PDB entry 4Y84 | X-ray diffraction, 2.70 A resolution | chains N and a of the 34 polymer chains in the assembly

Chain N:
Name: Proteasome subunit beta type-1
Source organism: Saccharomyces cerevisiae S288c
Notes: EC 3.4.25.1
Reference sequence: P38624 (PSB1_YEAST); residues 1-196 here correspond to UniProt positions 20-215 (UniProt number = residue number + 19)
Sequence (196 residues; numbered 1 to 196; the number before each row is that of its first residue):
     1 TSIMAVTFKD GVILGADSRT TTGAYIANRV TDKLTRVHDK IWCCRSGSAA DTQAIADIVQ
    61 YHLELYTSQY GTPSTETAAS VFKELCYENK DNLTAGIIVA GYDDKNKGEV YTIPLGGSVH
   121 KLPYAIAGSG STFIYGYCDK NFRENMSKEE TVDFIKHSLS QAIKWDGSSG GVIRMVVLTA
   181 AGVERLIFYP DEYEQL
Bound ions: Mg2+: Ile163, Asp166, Ser169
Curated features (UniProtKB/Swiss-Prot):
  - active site: Thr1 (Nucleophile)

Chain a:
Name: Proteasome subunit beta type-7
Source organism: Saccharomyces cerevisiae S288c
Notes: EC 3.4.25.1
Reference sequence: P30657 (PSB7_YEAST); residues -12 to 233 here correspond to UniProt positions 21-266 (UniProt number = residue number + 33)
Sequence (246 residues; numbered -12 to 233; the number before each row is that of its first residue; numbers below 1 keep their minus sign (Thr-12 is residue -12)):
   -12 TQIANAGASP MVNTQQPIVT GTSVISMKYD NGVIIAADNL GSYGSLLRFN GVERLIPVGD
    48 NTVVGISGDI SDMQHIERLL KDLVTENAYD NPLADAEEAL EPSYIFEYLA TVMYQRRSKM
   108 NPLWNAIIVA GVQSNGDQFL RYVNLLGVTY SSPTLATGFG AHMANPLLRK VVDRESDIPK
   168 TTVQVAEEAI VNAMRVLYYR DARSSRNFSL AIIDKNTGLT FKKNLQVENM KWDFAKDIKG
   228 YGTQKI
Disordered / not traced: -12 to 0

Chain N / chain a interface:
Contacting residue pairs (63):
  Arg19(N) - Ala189(a)
  Ala24(N) - Phe146(a)
  Ala24(N) - Arg187(a)
  Ala24(N) - Asp188(a)
  Ala24(N) - Ala189(a)  hydrogen bond (backbone-backbone)
  Ala24(N) - Arg190(a)
  Tyr25(N) - Phe146(a)
  Tyr25(N) - Arg187(a)
  Ile26(N) - Tyr186(a)
  Ile26(N) - Arg187(a)  hydrogen bond (backbone-backbone)
  Ile26(N) - Asp188(a)
  Ile26(N) - Ala189(a)
  Ala27(N) - Arg187(a)  hydrogen bond (backbone-side chain)
  Asn28(N) - Arg187(a)
  Arg29(N) - Tyr186(a)
  Arg29(N) - Arg187(a)
  Arg29(N) - Lys218(a)  hydrogen bond (side chain-backbone)
  Arg29(N) - Trp219(a)
  Arg29(N) - Phe221(a)
  Val30(N) - Phe221(a)  hydrophobic
  Val30(N) - Ala222(a)  hydrophobic
  Val30(N) - Ile225(a)
  Asp32(N) - Lys226(a)
  Asp32(N) - Gly227(a)  hydrogen bond (side chain-backbone)
  Asp32(N) - Gln231(a)
  Leu34(N) - Gln231(a)
  Thr35(N) - Tyr228(a)
  Thr35(N) - Gln231(a)
  Arg36(N) - Gln231(a)  hydrogen bond (backbone-side chain)
  Trp42(N) - Gln231(a)
  Trp42(N) - Ile233(a)
  Arg45(N) - Tyr228(a)
  Gln53(N) - Tyr228(a)  hydrogen bond (backbone-side chain)
  Ala56(N) - Tyr228(a)
  Asp57(N) - Tyr228(a)  hydrogen bond
  Phe133(N) - Leu33(a)  hydrophobic
  Lys164(N) - Leu34(a)
  Trp165(N) - Ser32(a)
  Trp165(N) - Leu33(a)
  Trp165(N) - Leu34(a)  hydrogen bond (backbone-backbone)
  Trp165(N) - Arg35(a)
  Asp166(N) - Ser32(a)
  Asp166(N) - Leu34(a)
  Gly167(N) - Ser32(a)  hydrogen bond (backbone-backbone)
  Gly167(N) - Leu34(a)
  Gly167(N) - Ala189(a)
  Ser168(N) - Ser32(a)
  Gly171(N) - Trp219(a)
  Val172(N) - Trp219(a)  hydrophobic
  Val172(N) - Ala222(a)  hydrophobic
  Arg174(N) - Ala222(a)  hydrogen bond (side chain-backbone)
  Arg174(N) - Ile225(a)
  Arg185(N) - Gln231(a)
  Arg185(N) - Ile233(a)  hydrogen bond (side chain-backbone)
  Ile187(N) - Ala222(a)  hydrophobic
  Ile187(N) - Lys223(a)
  Tyr189(N) - Trp219(a)
  Tyr189(N) - Asp220(a)
  Tyr189(N) - Lys223(a)
  Pro190(N) - Trp219(a)
  Asp191(N) - Arg193(a)  salt bridge
  Glu194(N) - Tyr185(a)  hydrogen bond
  Glu194(N) - Arg193(a)  salt bridge
Other interface residues (no listed pair), chain N (35 interface residues in all): Thr21, Ile163, Val183
Other interface residues (no listed pair), chain a (26 interface residues in all): Met150, Met217

In short:
The interface between chain N and chain a involves 35 residues on one side and 26 on the other; the contacts
include 13 hydrogen bonds and 2 salt bridges. Polar contacts include Asp191(N)-Arg193(a), Glu194(N)-Arg193(a)
and Ala27(N)-Arg187(a).
Chain N is Proteasome subunit beta type-1 and chain a is Proteasome subunit beta type-7, both from
Saccharomyces cerevisiae S288c; the structure, Yeast 20S proteasome in complex with N3-A(4,4-F2P)nLL-ep, was
determined by X-ray diffraction (same publication as 4Y69, 4Y6A, 4Y6V, 4Y6Z, 4Y70, 4Y74 and 34 further
entries).
